PDB entry 1F00 | X-ray diffraction, 1.90 A resolution | chain I

== Chain I ==
Protein: Intimin
Organism: Escherichia coli
Notes: fragment: c-terminal domain (282 residues)
Reference sequence: P19809 (EAE_ECO27); numbering as in UniProt (aligned over 658-939)
Chain sequence (282 residues; each row starts with the number of its first residue):
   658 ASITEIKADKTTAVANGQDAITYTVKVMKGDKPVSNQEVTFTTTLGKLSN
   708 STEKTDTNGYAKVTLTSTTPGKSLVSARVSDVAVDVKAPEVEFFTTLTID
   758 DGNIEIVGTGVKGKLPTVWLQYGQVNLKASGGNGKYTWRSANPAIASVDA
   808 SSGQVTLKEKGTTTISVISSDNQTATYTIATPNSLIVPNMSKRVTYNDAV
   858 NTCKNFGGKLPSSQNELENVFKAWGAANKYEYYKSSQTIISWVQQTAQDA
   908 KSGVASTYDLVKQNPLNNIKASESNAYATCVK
Curated features (UniProtKB/Swiss-Prot):
  - site (Implicated in intimin receptor Tir-binding): Tyr889, Lys891, Ile896, Ile897, Ser898, Trp899, Thr903, Gln905, Asp906, Ala907, Val911, Ala912, Ser913, Thr914, Lys919, Gln920, Asn925, Ile926, Ser929, Glu930 and 5 more in UniProt
  - mutagenesis: Trp899 (W899A: No effect on intimin expression or association with the bacterial outer membrane. Host cell adherent bacteria are unable to initiate host cytoskeletal rearrangements ...)

== In short ==
From UniProt: one mutagenesis site.
Chain I is Intimin (Escherichia coli); the structure, Crystal structure of C-terminal 282-residue fragment of
enteropathogenic E. coli intimin, was determined by X-ray diffraction together with 1F02 from the same study.
